PDB entry 6PPQ | X-ray diffraction, 1.81 A resolution | chains D and G of the 8 polymer chains in the assembly

# Chain D
Molecule: Probable U6 snRNA-associated Sm-like protein LSm4
From: Schizosaccharomyces pombe (strain 972 / ATCC 24843)
Reference sequence: O14352 (LSM4_SCHPO); residue numbers follow UniProt; this construct covers 1-121
Amino-acid sequence (129 residues; each row starts with the number of its first residue):
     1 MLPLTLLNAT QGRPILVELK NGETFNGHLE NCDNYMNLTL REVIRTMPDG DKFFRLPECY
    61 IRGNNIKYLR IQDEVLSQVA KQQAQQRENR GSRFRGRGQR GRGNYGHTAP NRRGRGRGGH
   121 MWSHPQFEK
Disordered / not traced: 83-129
Sequence notes: expression tag (122-129)

# Chain G
Molecule: U6 snRNA-associated Sm-like protein LSm7
From: Schizosaccharomyces pombe (strain 972 / ATCC 24843)
Reference sequence: O74499 (LSM7_SCHPO); numbering as in UniProt (aligned over 1-113)
Amino-acid sequence (119 residues; each row starts with the number of its first residue):
     1 MSSLQKRPGP GNSSQPTERP RKESILDLSR YQDQRIQATF TGGRQITGIL KGFDQLMNLV
    61 LDDVEEQLRN PEDGKLTGAI RKLGLVVVRG TTLVLIAPMD GSEEIPNPFV QAEHHHHHH
Disordered / not traced: 1-23, 109-119
Sequence notes: expression tag (114-119)

# Chain D / chain G interface
Contacting residue pairs (40):
  F25(D) - L95(G)  hydrophobic
  N31(D) - I25(G)
  C32(D) - I25(G)
  N37(D) - I25(G)
  L38(D) - I25(G)
  T39(D) - I25(G)
  R41(D) - R30(G)
  R45(D) - Q37(G)  hydrogen bond
  R45(D) - T39(G)
  R45(D) - Q45(G)  hydrogen bond
  F53(D) - E104(G)
  F53(D) - I105(G)  hydrogen bond (backbone-backbone)
  F54(D) - E103(G)
  F54(D) - E104(G)
  F54(D) - I105(G)
  R55(D) - G101(G)
  R55(D) - S102(G)
  R55(D) - E103(G)  hydrogen bond (backbone-backbone)
  P57(D) - D100(G)
  P57(D) - G101(G)
  P57(D) - S102(G)
  E58(D) - R30(G)  salt bridge
  E58(D) - Y31(G)  hydrogen bond
  E58(D) - A97(G)
  E58(D) - P98(G)
  C59(D) - I96(G)
  C59(D) - A97(G)  hydrophobic
  Y60(D) - I25(G)  hydrophobic
  Y60(D) - L26(G)  hydrophobic
  Y60(D) - M57(G)  hydrophobic
  Y60(D) - V94(G)
  Y60(D) - L95(G)
  Y60(D) - I96(G)  hydrogen bond (backbone-backbone)
  I61(D) - V94(G)
  I61(D) - L95(G)  hydrophobic
  R62(D) - G90(G)  hydrogen bond (side chain-backbone)
  R62(D) - T91(G)
  R62(D) - L93(G)
  R62(D) - V94(G)  hydrogen bond (backbone-backbone)
  N65(D) - V94(G)
Interface residues without a listed pair, chain D (22 interface residues in all): D33, I44, M47, L56
Interface residues without a listed pair, chain G (24 interface residues in all): P106, P108

# Overview
Chain D and chain G form an interface of 22 and 24 residues respectively; the contacts include 8 hydrogen
bonds and 1 salt bridge. Among the polar pairs are E58(D)-R30(G), R45(D)-Q37(G) and R45(D)-Q45(G).
Here chain D is Probable U6 snRNA-associated Sm-like protein LSm4 and chain G is U6 snRNA-associated Sm-like
protein LSm7, both from Schizosaccharomyces pombe (strain 972 / ATCC 24843). Entry 6PPQ (Structure of S. pombe
Lsm1-7 with RNA, polyuridine with 3' adenosine) was determined by X-ray diffraction (same publication as 6PPN,
6PPP and 6PPV).
